PDB entry 7CRP | electron microscopy, 3.20 A resolution | chains M and A of the 11 polymer chains in the assembly

== Chain M ==
Protein: Histone H3
From: Xenopus laevis
UniProt: Q92133 (Q92133_XENLA); residues 1-135 here correspond to UniProt positions 2-136 (UniProt number = residue number + 1)
Amino-acid sequence (135 residues; numbered 1 to 135; the number before each row is that of its first residue):
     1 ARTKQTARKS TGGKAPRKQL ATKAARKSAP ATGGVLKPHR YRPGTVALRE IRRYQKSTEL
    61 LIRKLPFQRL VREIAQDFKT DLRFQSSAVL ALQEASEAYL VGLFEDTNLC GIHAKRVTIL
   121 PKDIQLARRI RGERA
Disordered / not traced: 1-31, 135
Modified / non-standard residues: Leu36 (norleucine; NLE); Leu90 (norleucine; NLE); Leu120 (norleucine; NLE)
Sequence notes: engineered mutation Leu36 (Lys37 in Q92133), Leu90 (Met91 in Q92133), Leu120 (Met121 in Q92133)
What the authors report for this chain:
  - mutagenesis - Y41A, R49A, R52A: decreased catalytic activity
  - conformationally variable residues (loop rearrangement): Pro38 to His39

== Chain A ==
Molecule: 187-nt DNA strand
From: Xenopus laevis
Sequence (187 nucleotides; row label = number of the first residue in the row):
     1 ATCGGGTGAT GCCCGATCCC CTGGAGAATC CCGGTGCCGA GGCCGCTCAA TTGGTCGTAG
    61 ACAGCTCTAG CACCGCTTAA ACGCACGTAC GCGCTGTCCC CCGCGTTTTA ACCGCCAAGG
   121 GGATTACTCC CTAGTCTCCA GGCACGTGTC AGATATATAC ATCCTGTTCC AGTGCCGGTG
   181 TCGCGAT
Disordered / not traced: 1-10, 179-187

== Chain M / chain A interface ==
Contacting residue pairs - 11 pairs, chain M then chain A:
  Arg40(M) - DG103(A)  sugar contact
  Arg40(M) - DC104(A)  phosphate contact
  Tyr41(M) - DC104(A)  hydrogen bond to the phosphate
  Pro43(M) - DG103(A)  phosphate contact
  Gly44(M) - DG103(A)  hydrogen bond to the phosphate
  Thr45(M) - DG103(A)  phosphate contact
  Val46(M) - DG103(A)  phosphate contact
  Arg63(M) - DC112(A)  salt bridge to the phosphate
  Lys64(M) - DC112(A)  phosphate contact
  Leu65(M) - DC112(A)  phosphate contact
  Arg69(M) - DA111(A)  salt bridge to the phosphate
Also at the interface, not in a pair above, chain M (14 interface residues in all): Arg42, Ala47, Pro66, Arg83
Also at the interface, not in a pair above, chain A (6 interface residues in all): DC102, DG120

== In short ==
14 residues of chain M and 6 residues of chain A are in contact; the contacts include 2 hydrogen bonds and 2
salt bridges. Among the polar pairs are Tyr41(M)-DC104(A), Gly44(M)-DG103(A) and Arg63(M)-DC112(A). From the
paper: Y41A, R49A and R52A of chain M reduce catalytic activity; conformational variability at Pro38(M).
Here chain M is Histone H3 and chain A is a 187-nt DNA strand, both from Xenopus laevis. Entry 7CRP (NSD3
bearing E1181K/T1232A dual mutation in complex with 187-bp NCP (1:1 binding mode)) was determined by electron
microscopy (same publication as 7CRO, 7CRQ and 7CRR).
